Entry 4CA7 (X-ray diffraction, 1.82 A resolution); this record covers chain A.

== Chain A ==
Molecule: Angiotensin-converting enzyme
Source organism: Drosophila melanogaster
Notes: EC 3.4.15.1
Reference sequence: Q10714 (ACE_DROME); numbering as in UniProt (aligned over 17-614)
Sequence (598 residues; each row starts with the number of its first residue):
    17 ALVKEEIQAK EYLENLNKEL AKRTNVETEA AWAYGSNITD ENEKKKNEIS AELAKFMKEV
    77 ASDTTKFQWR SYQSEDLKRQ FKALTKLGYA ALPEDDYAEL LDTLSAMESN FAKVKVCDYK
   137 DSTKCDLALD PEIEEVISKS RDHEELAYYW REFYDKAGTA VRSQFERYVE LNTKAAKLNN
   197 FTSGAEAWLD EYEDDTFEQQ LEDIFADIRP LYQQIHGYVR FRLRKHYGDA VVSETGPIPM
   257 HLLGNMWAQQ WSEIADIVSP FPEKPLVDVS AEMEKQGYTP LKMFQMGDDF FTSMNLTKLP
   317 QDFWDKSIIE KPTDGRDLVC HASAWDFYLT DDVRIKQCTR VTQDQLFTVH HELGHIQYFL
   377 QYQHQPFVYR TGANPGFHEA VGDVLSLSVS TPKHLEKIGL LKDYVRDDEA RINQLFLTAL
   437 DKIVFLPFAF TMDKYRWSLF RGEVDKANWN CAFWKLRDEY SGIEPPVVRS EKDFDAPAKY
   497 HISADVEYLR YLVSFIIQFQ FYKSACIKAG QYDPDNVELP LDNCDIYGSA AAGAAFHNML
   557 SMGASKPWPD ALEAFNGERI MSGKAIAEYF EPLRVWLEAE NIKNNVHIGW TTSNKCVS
Not modelled in the structure: 17-18
Cystine bridges: Cys133-Cys141, Cys336-Cys354, Cys467-Cys612, Cys522-Cys540
Covalent attachments: N-acetylglucosamine (NAG) linked to Asn53, Asn196, Asn311
Metal / ion sites: Zn2+: His367, His371, Glu395 (together with 3EF)
Residues lining bound ligands: 3EF (N-{(2S)-3-[(S)-[(1R)-1-{[(benzyloxy)carbonyl]amino}-2-phenylethyl](hydroxy)phosphoryl]-2-[(3-phenyl-1,2-oxazol-5-yl)methyl]propanoyl}-L-tyrosine): Gln265, Gln266, His337, Ala338, Ser339, Ala340, Asp360, Phe363, Thr364, His367, Glu368, His371, Phe375, Thr387, His394, Glu395, Asp399, Lys438, Phe441, Lys495, Tyr496, His497, Val502, Tyr504, Tyr507, Phe511
What the authors report for this chain:
  - binding site for 3EF: Gln265, His337, Ala340, His371, Phe375, His394, Phe441, Lys495, His497, Tyr504, Tyr507, Phe511
  - Zn2+ coordination: His367

== In short ==
Ligands of chain A: compound 3EF. Covalently linked N-acetylglucosamine: at Asn53, Asn196 and Asn311. His367,
His371 and Glu395 form the Zn2+ site. From the paper: a binding site for 3EF at Gln265, His337 and Ala340
among others; Zn2+ coordination by His367.
Chain A is Angiotensin-converting enzyme (Drosophila melanogaster); the structure, Drosophila Angiotensin
converting enzyme (AnCE) in complex with a phosphinic tripeptide FI, was determined by X-ray diffraction (same
publication as 4CA5, 4CA6 and 4CA8).
